Entry 1RCX (X-ray diffraction, 2.40 A resolution); this record covers chains L and E of the 16 polymer chains in the assembly.

[Chain L (and E)]
Molecule: Ribulose bisphosphate carboxylase/oxygenase
From: Spinacia oleracea
Notes: EC 4.1.1.39; chain E of this document is another copy of the same molecule, construct and numbering; everything in this record applies to it too
UniProt: P00875 (RBL_SPIOL); residue numbers follow UniProt; this construct covers 1-475
Amino-acid sequence (475 residues; numbered 1 to 475; the number before each row is that of its first residue):
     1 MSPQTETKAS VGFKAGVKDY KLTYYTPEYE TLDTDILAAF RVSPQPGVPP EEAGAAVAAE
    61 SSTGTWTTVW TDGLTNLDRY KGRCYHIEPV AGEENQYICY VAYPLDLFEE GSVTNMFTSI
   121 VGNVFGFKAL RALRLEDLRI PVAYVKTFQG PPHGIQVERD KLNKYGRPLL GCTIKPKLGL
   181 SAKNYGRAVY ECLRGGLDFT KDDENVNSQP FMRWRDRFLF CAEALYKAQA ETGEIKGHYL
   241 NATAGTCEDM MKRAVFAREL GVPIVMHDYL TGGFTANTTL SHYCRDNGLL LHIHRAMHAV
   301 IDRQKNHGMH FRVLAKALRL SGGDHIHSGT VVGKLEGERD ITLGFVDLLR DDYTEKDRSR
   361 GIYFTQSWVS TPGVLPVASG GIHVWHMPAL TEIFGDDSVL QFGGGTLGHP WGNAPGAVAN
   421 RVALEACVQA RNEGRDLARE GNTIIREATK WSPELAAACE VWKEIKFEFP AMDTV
Not modelled in the structure: 1-8
Ligand contacts:
  - ribulose-1,5-diphosphate (RUB), molecule 1: Thr-65, Trp-66, Asn-123
  - ribulose-1,5-diphosphate (RUB), molecule 2: Thr-173, Lys-175, Lys-177, Lys-201, Asp-203, Glu-204, His-294, Arg-295, His-298, His-327, Gly-329, Lys-334, Leu-335, Val-377, Ser-379, Gly-380, Gly-381, Gln-401, Phe-402, Gly-403, Gly-404
UniProt features mapped onto this chain:
  - active site (Proton acceptor): Lys-175, His-294
  - binding site (substrate): Thr-65, Asn-123, Thr-173, Lys-177, Glu-204, His-294, Arg-295, His-327, Lys-334, Ser-379, Gly-381, Gly-403, Gly-404
  - binding site (Mg(2+)): Lys-201, Asp-203, Glu-204
  - site: Lys-14 (Not N6-methylated), Lys-334 (Transition state stabilizer)
  - modified residue: Pro-3 (N-acetylproline), Lys-201 (N6-carboxylysine)

[How chain L and chain E interact]
Contacting residue pairs - 18 pairs, chain L then chain E:
  Ser-181(L) / Gln-156(E)
  Lys-183(L) / Asp-160(E)  hydrogen bond (side chain-backbone)
  Lys-183(L) / Asn-163(E)
  Lys-183(L) / Tyr-165(E)
  Pro-210(L) / Lys-146(E)
  Pro-210(L) / Ser-370(E)
  Arg-213(L) / Arg-285(E)
  Arg-215(L) / Arg-258(E)
  Arg-215(L) / Arg-285(E)
  Arg-215(L) / Asp-286(E)  hydrogen bond (side chain-backbone)
  Arg-215(L) / Asn-287(E)
  Arg-215(L) / Gly-288(E)
  Asp-216(L) / His-153(E)  salt bridge
  Asp-216(L) / Val-157(E)
  Asp-216(L) / Lys-161(E)  salt bridge
  Phe-220(L) / Asp-160(E)
  Phe-220(L) / Lys-161(E)
  Glu-259(L) / Arg-258(E)  salt bridge
Other interface residues (no listed pair), chain L (11 interface residues in all): Phe-211, Leu-219, Phe-256

[Summary]
Chain L and chain E form an interface of 11 and 14 residues respectively; the contacts include 2 hydrogen
bonds and 3 salt bridges. Polar pairs include Asp-216(L)/His-153(E), Asp-216(L)/Lys-161(E) and
Glu-259(L)/Arg-258(E). Ligands of chain L: ribulose-1,5-diphosphate.
Chain L and chain E are both Ribulose bisphosphate carboxylase/oxygenase (Spinacia oleracea); the structure,
Non-activated spinach rubisco in complex with its substrate ribulose-1,5-bisphosphate, was determined by X-ray
diffraction together with 1RXO from the same study.
